Entry 7N5W (X-ray diffraction, 2.24 A resolution); this record covers chains A and Y of the 3 polymer chains in the assembly.

== Chain A ==
Molecule: Zinc finger and BTB domain-containing protein 7A
From: Homo sapiens
Notes: fragment: zinc finger domain
Reference sequence: O95365 (ZBT7A_HUMAN); residues 380-500 here = UniProt positions 380-500
Chain sequence (133 residues; row label = number of the first residue in the row):
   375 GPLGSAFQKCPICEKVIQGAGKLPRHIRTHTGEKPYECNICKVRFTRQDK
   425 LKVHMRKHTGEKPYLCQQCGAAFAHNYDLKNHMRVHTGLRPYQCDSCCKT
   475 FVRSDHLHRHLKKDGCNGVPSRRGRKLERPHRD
Not modelled in the structure: 375-376, 462-507
Sequence notes: expression tag (375-379, 501-507)
Metal / ion sites: Zn2+ site 1: Cys384, Cys387, His400, His404; Zn2+ site 2: Cys412, Cys415, His428, His432; Zn2+ site 3: Cys440, Cys443, His456, His460
From the paper describing this entry:
  - specificity-determining residues: Gly393, Val427 (proposed by the authors, not directly observed)

== Chain Y ==
Molecule: DNA Strand II
Sequence (16 nucleotides; row label = number of the first residue in the row):
     1 GGGACCCTTCATGTTT

== How chain A and chain Y interact ==
Residue-residue contacts - 10 pairs, chain A then chain Y:
  Ala394(A) - DG1(Y)  base contact
  Gly395(A) - DG1(Y)  phosphate contact
  Lys396(A) - DG2(Y)  base contact
  Lys396(A) - DG3(Y)  hydrogen bond to the base
  Arg421(A) - DC5(Y)  base contact
  Gln422(A) - DG3(Y)  phosphate contact
  Gln422(A) - DA4(Y)  hydrogen bond to the phosphate
  Asp423(A) - DA4(Y)  base contact
  Asp423(A) - DC5(Y)  hydrogen bond to the base
  Lys426(A) - DA4(Y)  phosphate contact
Other interface residues (no listed pair), chain A (10 interface residues in all): Arg399, Lys424, Arg430
Other interface residues (no listed pair), chain Y (6 interface residues in all): DC6

== Overview ==
The interface between chain A and chain Y involves 10 residues on one side and 6 on the other, with 3 hydrogen
bonds. Polar pairs include Lys396(A)-DG3(Y), Asp423(A)-DC5(Y) and Gln422(A)-DA4(Y). Cys384(A), Cys387(A),
His400(A) and His404(A) form the Zn2+ site 1. From the paper: specificity determinants Gly393(A) and
Val427(A).
Chain A is Zinc finger and BTB domain-containing protein 7A (Homo sapiens) and chain Y is DNA Strand II; the
structure, ZBTB7A Zinc Finger Domain Bound to DNA Duplex Containing GGACCC (Oligo 23), was determined by X-ray
diffraction, deposited together with 8E3D, 8E3E, 7N5U and 7N5V.
